9B7L - chains C and L of the 8 polymer chains in the assembly; structure by electron microscopy, 2.82 A resolution.

Chain C:
Molecule: Capsid protein VP1
Source organism: Adeno-associated virus
Reference sequence: Q6JC22 (Q6JC22_9VIRU); residues 203-736 here = UniProt positions 203-736
Chain sequence (534 residues; numbered 203 to 736; the number before each row is that of its first residue):
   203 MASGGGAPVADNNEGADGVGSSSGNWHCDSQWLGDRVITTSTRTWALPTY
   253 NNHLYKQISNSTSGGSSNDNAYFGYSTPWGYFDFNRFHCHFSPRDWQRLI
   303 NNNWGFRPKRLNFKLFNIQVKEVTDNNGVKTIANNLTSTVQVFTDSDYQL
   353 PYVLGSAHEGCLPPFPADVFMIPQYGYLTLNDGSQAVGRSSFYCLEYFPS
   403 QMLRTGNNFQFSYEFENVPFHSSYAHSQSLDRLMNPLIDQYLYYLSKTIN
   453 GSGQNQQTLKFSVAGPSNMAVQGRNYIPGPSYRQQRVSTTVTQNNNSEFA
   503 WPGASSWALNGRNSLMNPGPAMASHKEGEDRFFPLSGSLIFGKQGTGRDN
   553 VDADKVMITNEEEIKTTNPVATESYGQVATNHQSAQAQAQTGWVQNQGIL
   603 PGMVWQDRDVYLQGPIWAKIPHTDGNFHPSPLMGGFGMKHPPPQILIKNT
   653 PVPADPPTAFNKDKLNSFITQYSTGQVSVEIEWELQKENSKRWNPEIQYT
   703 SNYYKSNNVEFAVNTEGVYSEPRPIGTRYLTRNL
Unresolved in the structure: 203-218, 655-669
Reported in the primary citation:
  - conformationally variable residues (side-chain flip): N704 to K707
  - mutagenesis - Q588R: abolished binding to Fab1-1

Chain L:
Molecule: Fab2-2 light chain
Source organism: Homo sapiens
Chain sequence (111 residues; row label = number of the first residue in the row):
    21 QSALTQPASVSGSPGQSITISCTGTSSDVGAYDYVSWYQQHPGKAPKLMI
    71 YDVSNRPSSGVSNRFSGSKSGNTASLTISGLQAEDEADYYCSSYTSSSTV
   121 ILGGGTKLTVL
Disulfides: C42-C111

Chain C / chain L interface:
Contacting residue pairs - 14 pairs, chain C then chain L:
  T491(C) - S118(L)
  T492(C) - S118(L)
  V493(C) - S116(L)
  V493(C) - S118(L)  hydrogen bond (backbone-side chain)
  D556(C) - A51(L)
  D556(C) - Y52(L)
  D556(C) - Y54(L)
  Y705(C) - S78(L)  hydrogen bond (backbone-side chain)
  K707(C) - N75(L)
  K707(C) - R76(L)  hydrogen bond (backbone-backbone)
  K707(C) - P77(L)
  K707(C) - S78(L)  hydrogen bond (side chain-backbone)
  S708(C) - N75(L)  hydrogen bond
  N709(C) - S74(L)
Also at the interface, not in a pair above, chain C (10 interface residues in all): T494, Y706
Also at the interface, not in a pair above, chain L (12 interface residues in all): Y71, S117

Summary:
Chain C and chain L form an interface of 10 and 12 residues respectively, with 5 hydrogen bonds. Among the
polar pairs are V493(C)-S118(L), Y705(C)-S78(L) and K707(C)-S78(L). From the paper: Q588R of chain C abolishes
binding to Fab1-1; conformational variability at N704(C).
Here chain C is Capsid protein VP1 (Adeno-associated virus) and chain L is Fab2-2 light chain (Homo sapiens).
Entry 9B7L (Fab2-2 in complex with the capsid of Adeno-associated virus type 9) was determined by electron
microscopy together with 9B6N, 9B6O, 9B6Q, 9B6R, 9B6S, 9B6T and 9 further entries from the same study.
